PDB entry 5ICN | X-ray diffraction, 3.30 A resolution | chains B and C of the 3 polymer chains in the assembly

== Chain B ==
Name: Histone deacetylase 1
Source organism: Homo sapiens
Notes: EC 3.5.1.98
Reference sequence: Q13547 (HDAC1_HUMAN); residues 1-376 here = UniProt positions 1-376
Chain sequence (376 residues; row label = number of the first residue in the row):
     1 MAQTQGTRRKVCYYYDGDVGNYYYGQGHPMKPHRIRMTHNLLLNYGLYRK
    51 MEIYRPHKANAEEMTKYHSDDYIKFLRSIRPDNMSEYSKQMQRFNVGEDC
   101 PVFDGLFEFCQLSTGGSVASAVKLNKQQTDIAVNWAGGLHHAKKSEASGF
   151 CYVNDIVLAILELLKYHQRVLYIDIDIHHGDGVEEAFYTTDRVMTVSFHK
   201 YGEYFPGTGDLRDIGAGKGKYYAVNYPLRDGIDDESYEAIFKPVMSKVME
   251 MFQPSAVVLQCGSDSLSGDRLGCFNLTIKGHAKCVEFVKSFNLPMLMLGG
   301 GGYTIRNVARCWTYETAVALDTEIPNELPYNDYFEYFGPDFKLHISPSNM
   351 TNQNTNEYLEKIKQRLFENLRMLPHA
Unresolved in the structure: 1-7
Metal / ion sites: K+ site 1: Asp-174, Asp-176, His-178, Ser-197, Phe-198; Zn2+: Asp-176, His-178, Asp-264 (shared with 6A0_16(C) of chain C); K+ site 2: Phe-187, Thr-190, Val-193
Residues lining bound ligands: inositol hexakisphosphate (IHP): Tyr-23, Gly-27, His-28, Lys-31, Arg-270, Ile-305, Arg-306
UniProt features mapped onto this chain:
  - active site: His-141
  - binding site (1D-myo-inositol 1,4,5,6-tetrakisphosphate): Gly-27, Lys-31, Arg-270
  - binding site (Zn(2+)): Asp-176, His-178, Asp-264
  - modified residue: Lys-74 (N6-acetyllysine), Lys-220 (N6-acetyllysine), Cys-261 (S-nitrosocysteine), Cys-273 (S-nitrosocysteine)
  - cross-link: Lys-74 (Glycyl lysine isopeptide (Lys-Gly) (interchain with G-Cter in SUMO2))
  - mutagenesis: Ala-136 to Gly-138 (Impaired protein deacetylase activity without affecting the protein decrotonylase activity), His-141 (H141A: Abolishes histone deacetylase and decrotonylase activities), Phe-287 (F287Y: Abolishes interaction with CHFR; when associated with I-297), Met-297 (M297I: Abolishes interaction with CHFR; when associated with Y-287)
From the paper describing this entry:
  - binding site for inositol hexakisphosphate: Gly-27, Arg-270
  - conformationally variable residues (side-chain flip): Asp-99, Arg-270
  - mutagenesis - D99A: abolished catalytic activity
  - mutagenesis - R270A: decreased catalytic activity

== Chain C ==
Name: Gly-ala-6A0-arg-his
Source organism: synthetic construct
Chain sequence (9 residues; row label = number of the first residue in the row):
    10 LGKGGAXRH
Unresolved in the structure: 10-13
Modified / non-standard residues: 6A0 ((2S)-2-amino-8-(hydroxyamino)-8-oxooctanoic acid) at position 16
Metal / ion sites: Zn2+: 6A0_16 (shared with Asp-176(B), His-178(B), Asp-264(B) of chain B)

== How chain B and chain C interact ==
Contacting residue pairs (25):
  Gln-26(B) with His-18(C), hydrogen bond (backbone-side chain)
  Gly-27(B) with His-18(C)
  His-28(B) with His-18(C), hydrogen bond
  Pro-29(B) with Arg-17(C); His-18(C)
  Glu-98(B) with Gly-14(C); His-18(C), hydrogen bond (backbone-side chain)
  Asp-99(B) with Gly-14(C); Ala-15(C), hydrogen bond (side chain-backbone); 6A0_16(C), hydrogen bond (side chain-backbone); Arg-17(C), hydrogen bond (side chain-backbone); His-18(C), hydrogen bond (side chain-backbone)
  Pro-101(B) with His-18(C)
  His-140(B) with 6A0_16(C)
  His-141(B) with 6A0_16(C)
  Gly-149(B) with Ala-15(C); 6A0_16(C)
  Phe-150(B) with 6A0_16(C)
  Asp-176(B) with 6A0_16(C)
  His-178(B) with 6A0_16(C)
  Phe-205(B) with Ala-15(C); 6A0_16(C)
  Asp-264(B) with 6A0_16(C)
  Gly-301(B) with 6A0_16(C)
  Tyr-303(B) with 6A0_16(C)
Interface residues without a listed pair, chain B (19 interface residues in all): Leu-271, Gly-300
The authors on this interface:
  - interface residues, chain B: Gln-26(B), Gly-27(B), Asp-99(B)

== Summary ==
The interface between chain B and chain C involves 19 residues on one side and 5 on the other; the contacts
include 7 hydrogen bonds. Polar pairs include Gln-26(B)/His-18(C), His-28(B)/His-18(C) and
Glu-98(B)/His-18(C). The paper reports a binding site for inositol hexakisphosphate at Gly-27(B) and
Arg-270(B); D99A of chain B abolishes catalytic activity.
Chain B is Histone deacetylase 1 (Homo sapiens) and chain C is Gly-ala-6A0-arg-his (synthetic construct); the
structure, HDAC1:MTA1 in complex with inositol-6-phosphate and a novel peptide inhibitor based on histone H4,
was determined by X-ray diffraction.
